Entry 6CGY (X-ray diffraction, 1.65 A resolution); this record covers chains H and L of the 3 polymer chains in the assembly.

== Chain H (and L) ==
Molecule: Beta-lactamase
Organism: Alicyclobacillus acidoterrestris (strain ATCC 49025 / DSM 3922 / CIP 106132 / NCIMB 13137 / GD3B)
Notes: chain L of this document is another copy of the same molecule, construct and numbering; everything in this record applies to it too
UniProtKB: T0BMH6 (T0BMH6_ALIAG); residues 2-283 here correspond to UniProt positions 1-282 (UniProt number = residue number - 1)
Chain sequence (282 residues; numbered 2 to 283; the number before each row is that of its first residue):
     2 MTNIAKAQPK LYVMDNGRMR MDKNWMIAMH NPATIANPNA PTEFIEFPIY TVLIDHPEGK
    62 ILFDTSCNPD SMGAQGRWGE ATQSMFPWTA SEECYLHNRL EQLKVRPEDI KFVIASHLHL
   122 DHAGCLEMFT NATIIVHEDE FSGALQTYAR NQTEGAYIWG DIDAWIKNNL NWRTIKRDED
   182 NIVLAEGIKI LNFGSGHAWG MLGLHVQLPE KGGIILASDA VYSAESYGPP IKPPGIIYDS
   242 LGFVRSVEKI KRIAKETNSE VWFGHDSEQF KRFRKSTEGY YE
Disordered / not traced: 2-7 (chain L: 2-8)
Metal / ion sites: Co2+ site 1: H118, H120, H198, D220 (together with phosphate ion); Co2+ site 2: D122, H123, D220, H266 (together with phosphate ion)
From the paper describing this entry:
  - binding site for phosphate ion: D122, Y223
  - catalytic residues: Y223 (by similarity / conservation)
  - self-association interface (contacts with another copy of this molecule): P33 to A41

== How chain H and chain L interact ==
Contacting residue pairs - 28 pairs, chain H then chain L:
  E139(H) with Q147(L)
  F142(H) with Q147(L); A150(L), hydrophobic
  S143(H) with S143(L); Q147(L), hydrogen bond
  L146(H) with L146(L); Q147(L); A150(L), hydrophobic
  Q147(H) with E139(L); F142(L); S143(L), hydrogen bond; L146(L)
  Y149(H) with I167(L), hydrophobic
  A150(H) with F142(L), hydrophobic; L146(L), hydrophobic; I167(L), hydrophobic
  R151(H) with N170(L); W173(L), hydrogen bond (side chain-backbone); T175(L)
  N152(H) with I167(L), hydrogen bond (side chain-backbone); N170(L), hydrogen bond
  I167(H) with Y149(L), hydrophobic; A150(L), hydrophobic; N152(L), hydrogen bond (backbone-side chain)
  N170(H) with R151(L); N152(L), hydrogen bond
  W173(H) with R151(L), hydrogen bond (backbone-side chain)
  T175(H) with R151(L)
Other interface residues (no listed pair), chain H (14 interface residues in all): W160

== In short ==
The interface between chain H and chain L involves 14 residues on one side and 13 on the other, with 8
hydrogen bonds. Polar pairs include S143(H)-Q147(L), R151(H)-W173(L) and N152(H)-I167(L). The paper reports
the catalytic residue Y223(H); a binding site for phosphate ion at D122(H) and Y223(H).
Both chains are Beta-lactamase (Alicyclobacillus acidoterrestris (strain ATCC 49025 / DSM 3922 / CIP 106132 /
NCIMB 13137 / GD3B)). Entry 6CGY (Structure of the Quorum Quenching lactonase from Alicyclobacillus
acidoterrestris bound to a phosphate anion) was determined by X-ray diffraction together with 6CGZ and 6CH0
from the same study.
